PDB entry 8FAH | X-ray diffraction, 4.22 A resolution (low resolution: residue-level contacts below are approximate; hydrogen-bond / salt-bridge calls are withheld) | chains L and A of the 3 polymer chains in the assembly

# Chain L
Name: CR3022 Fab light chain
Organism: Homo sapiens
Notes: antibody fragment or engineered binder
Chain sequence (220 residues; numbered 1 to 214 plus 6 insertion-coded residues; the number before each row is that of its first residue; a row labelled like 27A-27F holds insertion residues (27A, then the next letters in order)):
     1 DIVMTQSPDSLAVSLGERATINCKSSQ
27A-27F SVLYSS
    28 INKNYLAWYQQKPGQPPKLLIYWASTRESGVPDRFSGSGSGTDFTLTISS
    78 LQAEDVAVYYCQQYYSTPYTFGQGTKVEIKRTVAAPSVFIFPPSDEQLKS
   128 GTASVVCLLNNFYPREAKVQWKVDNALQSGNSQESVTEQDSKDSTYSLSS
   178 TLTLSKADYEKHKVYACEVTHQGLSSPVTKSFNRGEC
Disordered / not traced: 214
Disulfides: Cys23-Cys88, Cys134-Cys194

# Chain A
Name: Spike protein S1
Organism: Severe acute respiratory syndrome coronavirus 2
Notes: fragment: receptor binding domain
UniProtKB: P0DTC2 (SPIKE_SARS2); residues 331-527 here = UniProt positions 331-527
Chain sequence (205 residues; numbered 331 to 535; the number before each row is that of its first residue):
   331 NITNLCPFGEVFNATRFASVYAWNRKRISNCVADYSVLYNSASFSTFKCY
   381 GVSPTKLNDLCFTNVYADSFVIRGDEVRQIAPGQTGKIADYNYKLPDDFT
   431 GCVIAWNSNNLDSKVGGNYNYLYRLFRKSNLKPFERDISTEIYQAGSTPC
   481 NGVEGFNCYFPLQSYGFQPTNGVGYQPYRVVVLSFELLHAPATVCGPGSH
   531 HHHHH
Disordered / not traced: 331, 533-535
Construct notes: expression tag (528-535)
Disulfides: Cys336-Cys361, Cys379-Cys432, Cys391-Cys525, Cys480-Cys488
Glycans and other covalent adducts: N-acetylglucosamine (NAG) linked to Asn343
Swiss-Prot annotation at these positions:
  - region: Arg403 to Asp405 (Integrin-binding motif), Asn448 to Phe456 (Immunodominant HLA epitope recognized by the CD8+)
  - glycosylation (N-linked (GlcNAc...) asparagine): Asn331 (complex), Asn343 (complex)
  - natural variant: Gly339 (G339D: In strain: Omicron/BA.1, Omicron/BA.2 and 4 more; G339H: In strain: Omicron/BA.2.75, Omicron/XBB.1.5 and 1 more), Arg346 (R346K: In strain: Mu/B.1.621; R346T: In strain: Omicron/BQ.1.1, Omicron/XBB.1.5 and 1 more), Leu368 (L368I: In strain: Omicron/XBB.1.5, Omicron/EG.5.1), Ser371 (S371F: In strain: Omicron/BA.2, Omicron/BA.2.12.1 and 6 more; S371L: In strain: Omicron/BA.1), Ser373 (S373P: In strain: Omicron/BA.1, Omicron/BA.2 and 7 more), Ser375 (S375F: In strain: Omicron/BA.1, Omicron/BA.2 and 7 more), Thr376 (T376A: In strain: Omicron/BA.2, Omicron/BA.2.12.1 and 5 more), Asp405 (D405N: In strain: Omicron/BA.2, Omicron/BA.2.12.1 and 6 more), Arg408 (R408S: In strain: Omicron/BA.2, Omicron/BA.2.12.1 and 6 more), Lys417 (K417N: In strain: Beta/B.1.351, Omicron/BA.1 and 8 more; K417T: In strain: Gamma/P.1), Asn440 (N440K: In strain: Omicron/BA.1, Omicron/BA.2 and 7 more), Lys444 (K444T: In strain: Omicron/BQ.1.1), 16 further natural variant entries in UniProt
  - mutagenesis: Asn331 (N331Q: Reduced viral infectivity), Asn343 (N343Q: Reduced viral infectivity), Leu452 (L452R: Increased resistance to neutralizing antibodies. Decreases HLA binding to NF9 epitope. Increased binding affinity to human ACE2), Tyr453 (Y453F: Decreased HLA binding to NF9 epitope. Increased binding affinity to human ACE2), Ala475 (A475V: Increased resistance to neutralizing antibodies), Val483 (V483A: Increased resistance to neutralizing antibodies), Glu484 (E484D: Increased replication in human TMEM106B overexpressing cells), Phe490 (F490L: Increased resistance to neutralizing antibodies and human covalescent sera neutralization), Gln493 (Q493N: Reduced host ACE2-binding affinity in vitro; Q493Y: Reduced host ACE2-binding affinity in vitro), Asn501 (N501T: Reduced host ACE2-binding affinity in vitro; N501Y: Increased binding affinity to human ACE2), His519 (H519P: Increased resistance to human covalescent sera neutralization)

# How chain L and chain A interact
Residue-residue contacts - 11 pairs, chain L then chain A:
  Ser27F(L) - Asp428(A)
  Ser27F(L) - Thr430(A)
  Ile28(L) - Thr430(A)
  Ile28(L) - Leu517(A)
  Asn29(L) - Leu517(A)
  Tyr32(L) - Gly381(A)
  Tyr49(L) - Thr385(A)
  Tyr49(L) - Lys386(A)
  Trp50(L) - Gly381(A)
  Trp50(L) - Ser383(A)
  Thr53(L) - Lys386(A)
Also at the interface, not in a pair above, chain L (8 interface residues in all): Arg54
Also at the interface, not in a pair above, chain A (9 interface residues in all): Val382, Leu390
From the paper, about this interface:
  - epitope / paratope residues, chain A: Leu517(A)

# Summary
8 residues of chain L face 9 of chain A across their interface. Covalently linked N-acetylglucosamine: at
Asn343(A). UniProt lists 11 mutagenesis sites on chain A. The paper reports the epitope/paratope residue
Leu517(A).
Here chain L is CR3022 Fab light chain (Homo sapiens) and chain A is Spike protein S1 (Severe acute
respiratory syndrome coronavirus 2). Entry 8FAH (Crystal structure of SARS-CoV-2 receptor binding domain in
complex with SARS-CoV-2 reactive human antibody CR3022) was determined by X-ray diffraction together with
8SGU, 8SMI and 7U8E from the same study.
